PDB entry 9B2M | electron microscopy, 3.09 A resolution | chains C and A of the 12 polymer chains in the assembly

== Chain C (and A) ==
Molecule: Hemagglutinin HA1 chain
Source organism: Influenza A virus
Notes: chain A of this document is another copy of the same molecule, construct and numbering; everything in this record applies to it too
Reference sequence: Q6WG00 (Q6WG00_9INFA); residues -12 to 326 here correspond to UniProt positions 1-339 (UniProt number = residue number + 13)
Chain sequence (339 residues; each row starts with the number of its first residue; numbers below 1 keep their minus sign (Met-12 is residue -12)):
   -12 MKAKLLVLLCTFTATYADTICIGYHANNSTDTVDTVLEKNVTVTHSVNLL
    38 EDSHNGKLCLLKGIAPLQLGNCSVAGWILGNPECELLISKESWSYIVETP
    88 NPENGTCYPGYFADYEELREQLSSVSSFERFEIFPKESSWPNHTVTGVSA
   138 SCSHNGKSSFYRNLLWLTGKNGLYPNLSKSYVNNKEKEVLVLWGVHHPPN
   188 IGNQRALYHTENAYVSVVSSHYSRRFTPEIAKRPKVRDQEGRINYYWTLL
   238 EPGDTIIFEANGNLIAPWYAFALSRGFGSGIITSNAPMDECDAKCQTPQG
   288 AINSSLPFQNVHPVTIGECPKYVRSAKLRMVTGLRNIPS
Disordered / not traced: -12 to 5
Cystine bridges: Cys46-Cys278, Cys59-Cys71, Cys94-Cys139, Cys282-Cys306
Covalent attachments: N-acetylglucosamine (NAG) linked to Asn27, Asn58, Asn91, Asn129
Small-molecule neighbours: N-acetylglucosamine (NAG; 2-acetamido-2-deoxy-beta-D-glucopyranose): Ser40, His41, Asn42, Asn290

== Interface between chain C and chain A ==
Pairs across the interface - 16 pairs, chain C then chain A:
  Glu216(C) with Arg212(A)
  Ala218(C) with Ser203(A); Val205(A), hydrophobic
  Lys219(C) with Val205(A); Ile244(A)
  Arg220(C) with Val205(A); Ser206(A); Ser207(A), hydrogen bond (side chain-backbone); Ile244(A)
  Pro221(C) with Val205(A); Ser206(A); Ser207(A); Thr242(A); Ile244(A)
  Val223(C) with Ser207(A)
  Arg229(C) with Ser210(A), hydrogen bond
Also at the interface, not in a pair above, chain A (9 interface residues in all): His208

== In short ==
Chain C and chain A form an interface of 7 and 9 residues respectively, with 2 hydrogen bonds. Polar pairs
include Arg220(C)-Ser207(A) and Arg229(C)-Ser210(A). Chain C binds N-acetylglucosamine. Covalently linked
N-acetylglucosamine: at Asn27(C), Asn58(C), Asn91(C) and Asn129(C).
Both chains are Hemagglutinin HA1 chain (Influenza A virus). Entry 9B2M (Hemagglutinin H1 New Caledonia 1999
in complex with monoclonal antibody Fab 43_S0008) was determined by electron microscopy.
